PDB entry 7E96 | X-ray diffraction, 2.40 A resolution | chains A and C of the 4 polymer chains in the assembly

# Chain A
Name: Extracellular giant hemoglobin major globin subunit A1
From: Oligobrachia mashikoi
UniProt: Q7M419 (GLBA1_OLIMA); residues 1-140 here correspond to UniProt positions 17-156 (UniProt number = residue number + 16)
Chain sequence (140 residues; numbered 1 to 140; the number before each row is that of its first residue):
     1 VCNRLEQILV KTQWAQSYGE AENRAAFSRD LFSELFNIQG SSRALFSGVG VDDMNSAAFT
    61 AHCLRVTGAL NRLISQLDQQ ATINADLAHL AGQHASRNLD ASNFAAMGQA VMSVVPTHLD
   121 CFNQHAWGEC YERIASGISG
Disulfides: Cys2-Cys130
Bound ions: heme Fe: His94 (together with oxygen molecule); Ca2+: Thr117, Leu119
Ligand contacts:
  - heme (HEM): Leu35, Ser42, Leu45, Phe46, Gly48, Val49, His62, Arg65, Val66, Ala69, Leu70, Leu73, Leu90, Gln93, His94, Arg97, Leu99, Asn103, Phe104, Met107, Tyr131, Ile134, Ala135, Ile138
  - heme / oxygen molecule: Phe32, Leu35, Ser42, Leu45, Phe46, Gly48, Val49, His62, Arg65, Val66, Ala69, Leu70, Leu73, Leu90, Gln93, His94, Arg97, Leu99, Asn103, Phe104, Met107, Tyr131, Ile134, Ala135, Ile138
  - oxygen molecule (OXY): Phe32, Phe46, His62, Val66, His94, Met107
Curated features (UniProtKB/Swiss-Prot):
  - binding site (hydrogen sulfide): Cys63
  - binding site (heme b): His94

# Chain C
Name: Extracellular giant hemoglobin major globin subunit B2
From: Oligobrachia mashikoi
UniProt: Q7M418 (GLBB2_OLIMA); residues 1-147 here correspond to UniProt positions 17-163 (UniProt number = residue number + 16)
Chain sequence (147 residues; each row starts with the number of its first residue):
     1 SSCCSSEDRA NVMHNWDAAW SAAYSDRRVA LAQAVFASLF SRDAAAQGLF SGVSADNPDS
    61 ADFRAHCVRV VNGLDVAINM LNDPAVLNEQ LAHLSAQHQA RAGVAAAHFD VMAEAFAEVM
   121 PQVSSCFSSD SWNRCFARIA NGISAGL
Disulfides: Cys4-Cys135
Bound ions: heme Fe: His98 (together with oxygen molecule)
Ligand contacts:
  - heme (HEM): Leu39, Leu49, Phe50, Gly52, Val53, His66, Arg69, Val70, Gly73, Leu74, Leu94, Gln97, His98, Arg101, Val104, His108, Phe109, Met112, Phe136, Ile139, Ile143
  - heme / oxygen molecule: Phe36, Leu39, Leu49, Phe50, Gly52, Val53, His66, Arg69, Val70, Gly73, Leu74, Leu94, Gln97, His98, Arg101, Val104, His108, Phe109, Met112, Phe136, Ile139, Ile143
  - oxygen molecule (OXY): Phe36, Phe50, His66, Val70, His98, Met112
Curated features (UniProtKB/Swiss-Prot):
  - binding site (hydrogen sulfide): Cys67
  - binding site (heme b): His98

# Interface between chain A and chain C
Pairs across the interface (18; chain A residue first):
  Arg4(A) with Asp26(C); Ala30(C)
  Leu5(A) with Ala30(C); Ala34(C), hydrophobic; Gln122(C); Val123(C), hydrophobic
  Ile8(A) with Arg27(C); Val123(C), hydrophobic
  Leu9(A) with Gln122(C); Val123(C); Ser124(C); Ser125(C)
  Thr12(A) with Ala18(C); Arg27(C)
  Gln13(A) with Ser125(C), hydrogen bond
  Asp120(A) with Cys126(C)
  Cys121(A) with Ser125(C); Cys126(C), disulfide
Also at the interface, not in a pair above, chain A (11 interface residues in all): Glu6, Lys11, Asn123
Also at the interface, not in a pair above, chain C (13 interface residues in all): Ala19, Val119, Pro121
Inter-chain disulfides: Cys121(A)-Cys126(C)

# In short
The interface between chain A and chain C involves 11 residues on one side and 13 on the other; the contacts
include 1 disulfide bond and 1 hydrogen bond. Its one hydrogen-bonded contact is Gln13(A)-Ser125(C).
Here chain A is Extracellular giant hemoglobin major globin subunit A1 and chain C is Extracellular giant
hemoglobin major globin subunit B2, both from Oligobrachia mashikoi. Entry 7E96 (Oxy-deoxy intermediate of 400
kDa giant hemoglobin at 69% oxygen saturation) was determined by X-ray diffraction together with 7E97, 7E98
and 7E99 from the same study.
